Entry 4Q6E (X-ray diffraction, 1.12 A resolution); this record covers chain A.

[Chain A]
Molecule: Carbonic anhydrase 2
From: Homo sapiens
Notes: EC 4.2.1.1
UniProtKB: P00918 (CAH2_HUMAN); the author numbering skips numbers that UniProt does not, so the offset changes along the chain: 1-125 = UniProt 1-125; 127-261 = UniProt 126-260
Amino-acid sequence (260 residues; numbered 1 to 261; 1 number in that range is skipped by the numbering (no residue carries it; nothing is unmodelled there); the number before each row is that of its first residue):
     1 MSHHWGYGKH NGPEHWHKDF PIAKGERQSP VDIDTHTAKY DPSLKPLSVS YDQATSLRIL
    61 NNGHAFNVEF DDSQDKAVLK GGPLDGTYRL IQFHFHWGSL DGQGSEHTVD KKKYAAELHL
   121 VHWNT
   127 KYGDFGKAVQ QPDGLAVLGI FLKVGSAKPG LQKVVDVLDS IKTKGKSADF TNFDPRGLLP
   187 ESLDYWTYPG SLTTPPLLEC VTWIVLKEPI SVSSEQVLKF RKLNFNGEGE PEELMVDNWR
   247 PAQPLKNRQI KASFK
Disordered / not traced: 1-3
Bound ions: Zn2+: His-94, His-96, His-119 (together with KR5)
Small-molecule neighbours:
  - bicine (BCN): Lys-149, Lys-213, Glu-214, Pro-215
  - KR5 (4-{[3-(3,5-dimethyl-1H-pyrazol-1-yl)-3-oxopropyl]amino}benzenesulfonamide): Gln-92, His-94, His-96, Glu-106, His-119, Val-121, Phe-131, Val-135, Val-143, Ser-197, Leu-198, Thr-199, Thr-200, Pro-202, Leu-204, Trp-209
Curated features (UniProtKB/Swiss-Prot):
  - active site: His-64 (Proton donor/acceptor)
  - binding site (Zn(2+)): His-94, His-96, His-119
  - binding site (substrate): Thr-199, Thr-200
  - site: Tyr-7 (Fine-tunes the proton-transfer properties of H-64), Asn-62 (Fine-tunes the proton-transfer properties of H-64), Asn-67 (Fine-tunes the proton-transfer properties of H-64), Gln-92 (Involved in the binding of some activators, including histamine and L-histidine)
  - modified residue: Ser-2 (N-acetylserine), Ser-166 (Phosphoserine), Ser-173 (Phosphoserine)
From the paper describing this entry:
  - binding site for KR5: Val-121, Phe-131, Val-135, Leu-198, Thr-200, Pro-202, Leu-204

[Overview]
Chain A binds bicine and compound KR5. His-94, His-96 and His-119 form the Zn2+ site. Curated annotation
(UniProt) lists active-site residue His-64, 3 Zn2+-binding residues and substrate-binding residues Thr-199 and
Thr-200. The paper reports a binding site for KR5 at Val-121, Phe-131 and Val-135 among others.
Chain A is Carbonic anhydrase 2 (Homo sapiens); the structure, Crystal structure of human carbonic anhydrase
isozyme II with 4-{[3-(3,5-Dimethyl-1H-pyrazol-1-yl)-3-oxopropyl]amino}benzene-1-sulfonamide, was determined
by X-ray diffraction, deposited together with 4Q6D.
